PDB entry 6CQR | X-ray diffraction, 3.04 A resolution | chains C and D of the 5 polymer chains in the assembly

== Chain C ==
Protein: Peptide from Capsid protein p24
UniProtKB: P04591 (GAG_HV1H2); residues 89-101 here correspond to UniProt positions 299-311 (UniProt number = residue number + 210)
Sequence (13 residues; row label = number of the first residue in the row):
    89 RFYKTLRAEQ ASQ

== Chain D ==
Protein: F24 alpha chain
Organism: Homo sapiens
Sequence (205 residues; each row starts with the number of its first residue; note: 11 numbers in that range are skipped by the numbering (no residue carries them; nothing is unmodelled there)):
     1 ILNVEQSPQS LHVQEGDSTN FTCSFPSSNF Y
    33 A
    39 LHWYRWETAK SPEALFVMTL NGD
    66 EKKKGRISAT LNTKEGYSYL YIKGSQPEDS ATYLCAFKAA GNK
   110 LTFGGGTRVL VKPNIQNPDP AVYQLRDSKS SDKSVCLFTD FDSQTNVSQS KDSDVYITDK
   170 CVLDMRSMDF KSNSAVAWSN KSDFACANAF NNSIIPEDTF FPSPESS
Not modelled in the structure: 1, 213-216
Disulfide bonds: Cys23-Cys100

== Interface between chain C and chain D ==
Pairs across the interface - 7 pairs, chain C then chain D:
  Phe90(C) with Asn29(D)
  Lys92(C) with Phe30(D), hydrogen bond (side chain-backbone); Tyr31(D)
  Thr93(C) with Tyr31(D), hydrogen bond (backbone-side chain)
  Arg95(C) with Ala105(D), hydrogen bond (side chain-backbone); Gly106(D), hydrogen bond (side chain-backbone); Asn107(D), hydrogen bond
Also at the interface, not in a pair above, chain C (5 interface residues in all): Tyr91
Also at the interface, not in a pair above, chain D (8 interface residues in all): Ser28, Lys103

== In short ==
Chain C and chain D form an interface of 5 and 8 residues respectively; the contacts include 5 hydrogen bonds.
Among the polar pairs are Lys92(C)-Phe30(D), Thr93(C)-Tyr31(D) and Arg95(C)-Ala105(D).
Chain C is Peptide from Capsid protein p24 and chain D is F24 alpha chain (Homo sapiens); the structure,
Crystal structure of F24 TCR -DR1-RQ13 peptide complex, was determined by X-ray diffraction together with
6CPH, 6CPL, 6CPN, 6CPO, 6CQJ, 6CQL, 6CQN and 6CQQ from the same study.
